Entry 5FNB (X-ray diffraction, 1.79 A resolution); this record covers chain A.

[Chain A]
Molecule: Versatile peroxidase VPL2
From: Pleurotus eryngii
Notes: EC 1.11.1.16, 1.11.1.7
Reference sequence: O94753 (VPL2_PLEER); residues 1-329 here correspond to UniProt positions 31-359 (UniProt number = residue number + 30)
Amino-acid sequence (331 residues; row label = number of the first residue in the row):
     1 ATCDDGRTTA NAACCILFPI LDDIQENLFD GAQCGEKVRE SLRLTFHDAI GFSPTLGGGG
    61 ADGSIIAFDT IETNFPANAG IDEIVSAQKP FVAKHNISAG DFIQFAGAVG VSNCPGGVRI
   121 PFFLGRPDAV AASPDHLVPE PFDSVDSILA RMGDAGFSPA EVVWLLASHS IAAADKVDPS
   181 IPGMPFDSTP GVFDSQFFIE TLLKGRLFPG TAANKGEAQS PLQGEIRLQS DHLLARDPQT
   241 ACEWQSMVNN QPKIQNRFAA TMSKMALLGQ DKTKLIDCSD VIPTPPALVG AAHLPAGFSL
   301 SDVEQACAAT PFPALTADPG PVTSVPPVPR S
Unresolved in the structure: 330-331
Differences from the reference sequence: expression tag (330-331); engineered mutation K37 (Glu67 in O94753), R39 (His69 in O94753), A160 (Val190 in O94753), M184 (Thr214 in O94753), L202 (Gln232 in O94753), A213 (Asp243 in O94753)
Cystine bridges: C3-C15, C14-C278, C34-C114, C242-C307
Metal / ion sites: Ca2+ site 1: D48, G60, D62, S64; heme Fe near H169 (its only coordinating residue here); Ca2+ site 2: S170, D187, T189, V192, D194
Ligand contacts: heme (HEM): R39, E40, L42, R43, T45, F46, P139, E140, P141, I148, M152, V162, L165, L166, S168, H169, I171, A172, A173, A174, D175, K176, V177, F186, L228, S230, M262
Swiss-Prot annotation at these positions:
  - active site: H47 (Proton acceptor), W164 (Tryptophan radical intermediate)
  - binding site (Mn(2+)): E36, E40, D175
  - binding site (Ca(2+)): D48, G60, D62, S64, S170, D187, T189, V192, D194
  - binding site (heme b): H169, A173 to V177
  - site: R43 (Transition state stabilizer)
  - glycosylation: N96 (N-linked (GlcNAc...) asparagine)
From the paper describing this entry:
  - mutagenesis - H39R: decreased stability
  - binding site for heme: R39
  - conformationally variable residues (side-chain flip): R39
  - contacts within the chain: K37-E40
  - Ca2+ coordination: D48
  - catalytic residues: R43, H47 (citing earlier work)
  - contacts within the chain: R43-H47 (hydrogen bond) (from molecular simulation)

[In short]
Chain A binds heme. D48, G60, D62 and S64 coordinate Ca2+ site 1. The Ca2+ site 2 is built by S170, D187,
T189, V192 and D194. Curated annotation (UniProt) lists active-site residues H47 and W164, 3 Mn2+-binding
residues, 9 Ca2+-binding residues and 6 heme b-binding residues. From the paper: catalytic residues R43 and
H47; H39R reduces stability.
Chain A is Versatile peroxidase VPL2 (Pleurotus eryngii); the structure, Crystal structure of fungal versatile
peroxidase from pleurotus eryngii septuple mutant E37K, H39R, V160A, T184M, Q202L ..., was determined by X-ray
diffraction together with 5FNE from the same study.
